PDB entry 8BEX | X-ray diffraction, 1.78 A resolution | chains A and B

[Chain A (and B)]
Name: Cry49Aa protein
From: Lysinibacillus sphaericus
Notes: chain B of this document is another copy of the same molecule, construct and numbering; everything in this record applies to it too
UniProtKB: A7WK53 (A7WK53_LYSSH); numbering as in UniProt (aligned over 49-464)
Chain sequence (416 residues; row label = number of the first residue in the row):
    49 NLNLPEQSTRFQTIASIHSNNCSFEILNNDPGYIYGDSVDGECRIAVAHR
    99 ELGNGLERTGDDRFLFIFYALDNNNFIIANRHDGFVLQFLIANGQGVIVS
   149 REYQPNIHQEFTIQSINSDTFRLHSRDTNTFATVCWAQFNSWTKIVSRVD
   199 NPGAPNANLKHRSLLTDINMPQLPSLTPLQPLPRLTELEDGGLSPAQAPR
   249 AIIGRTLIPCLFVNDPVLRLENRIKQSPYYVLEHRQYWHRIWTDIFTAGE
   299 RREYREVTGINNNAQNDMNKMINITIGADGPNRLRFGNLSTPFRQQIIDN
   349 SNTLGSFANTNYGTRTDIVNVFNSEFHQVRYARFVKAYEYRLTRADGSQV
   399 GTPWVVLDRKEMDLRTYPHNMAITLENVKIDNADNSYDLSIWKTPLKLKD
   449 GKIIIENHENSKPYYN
Cystine bridges: Cys91-Cys183

[Chain A / chain B interface]
Contacting residue pairs (58):
  Asn51(A) - Ile346(B)
  Asn51(A) - Asp347(B)  hydrogen bond (side chain-backbone)
  Asn51(A) - Asn350(B)  hydrogen bond
  Asn51(A) - Thr351(B)
  Asn51(A) - Leu352(B)
  Leu52(A) - Leu352(B)
  Pro53(A) - Leu352(B)
  Pro53(A) - Phe355(B)  hydrophobic
  Gln55(A) - Phe355(B)
  Leu119(A) - Gln343(B)
  Asp120(A) - Arg342(B)  hydrogen bond (backbone-side chain)
  Asp120(A) - Gln343(B)
  Asn122(A) - Arg342(B)  hydrogen bond
  Asn122(A) - Ser354(B)
  Asn122(A) - Phe355(B)
  Phe124(A) - Phe355(B)  hydrophobic
  Ile161(A) - Phe355(B)
  Gln162(A) - Phe355(B)
  Ser163(A) - Phe355(B)  hydrogen bond (backbone-backbone)
  Ser163(A) - Ala356(B)
  Ser163(A) - Asn357(B)
  Ser163(A) - Tyr435(B)
  Ile164(A) - Tyr435(B)
  Asn165(A) - Tyr435(B)  hydrogen bond (backbone-side chain)
  Ser166(A) - Tyr435(B)  hydrogen bond (side chain-backbone)
  Ser166(A) - Asp436(B)
  Arg342(A) - Asp120(B)
  Arg342(A) - Asn122(B)  hydrogen bond
  Gln343(A) - Leu119(B)
  Gln343(A) - Asp120(B)
  Gln343(A) - Gln344(B)
  Gln343(A) - Asp347(B)
  Gln344(A) - Gln343(B)
  Gln344(A) - Asp347(B)
  Ile346(A) - Asn51(B)
  Asp347(A) - Asn51(B)  hydrogen bond (backbone-side chain)
  Asp347(A) - Gln343(B)
  Asp347(A) - Gln344(B)
  Asp347(A) - Asp347(B)
  Asn350(A) - Asn49(B)
  Asn350(A) - Asn51(B)  hydrogen bond
  Thr351(A) - Asn51(B)
  Leu352(A) - Asn51(B)
  Leu352(A) - Leu52(B)
  Ser354(A) - Asn122(B)
  Phe355(A) - Gln55(B)
  Phe355(A) - Asn122(B)
  Phe355(A) - Phe124(B)  hydrophobic
  Phe355(A) - Ile161(B)
  Phe355(A) - Gln162(B)
  Phe355(A) - Ser163(B)  hydrogen bond (backbone-backbone)
  Ala356(A) - Ser163(B)
  Asn357(A) - Ser163(B)
  Tyr435(A) - Ser163(B)
  Tyr435(A) - Ile164(B)
  Tyr435(A) - Asn165(B)  hydrogen bond (side chain-backbone)
  Tyr435(A) - Ser166(B)  hydrogen bond (backbone-side chain)
  Asp436(A) - Ser166(B)
Interface residues without a listed pair, chain A (31 interface residues in all): Asn121, Gly353, Ser434
Interface residues without a listed pair, chain B (31 interface residues in all): Pro53, Gly353, Ser434

[Overview]
The chain A/chain B interface involves 31 residues from each chain; the contacts include 13 hydrogen bonds.
Polar pairs include Asn51(A)-Asp347(B), Asn51(A)-Asn350(B) and Asp120(A)-Arg342(B).
Chain A and chain B are both Cry49Aa protein (Lysinibacillus sphaericus); the structure, Structure of the
Lysinibacillus sphaericus Tpp49Aa1 pesticidal protein at pH 3, was determined by X-ray diffraction (same
publication as 8BEY, 8BEZ and 7QA1).
